Entry 8IMO (electron microscopy, 3.08 A resolution); this record covers chains C and D of the 40 polymer chains in the assembly.

# Chain C (and D)
Protein: CpcA
Organism: Anthocerotibacter panamensis
Notes: chain D of this document is another copy of the same molecule, construct and numbering; everything in this record applies to it too
Sequence (163 residues; numbered 1 to 163; the number before each row is that of its first residue):
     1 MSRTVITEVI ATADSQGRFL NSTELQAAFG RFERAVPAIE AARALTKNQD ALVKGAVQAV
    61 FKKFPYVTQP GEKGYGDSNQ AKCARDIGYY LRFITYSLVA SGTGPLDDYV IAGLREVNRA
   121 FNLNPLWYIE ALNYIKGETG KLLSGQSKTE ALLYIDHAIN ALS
Not modelled in the structure: 1
Residues lining bound ligands:
  - phycocyanobilin (CYC), molecule 1: Leu-25, Gln-26, Phe-29
  - phycocyanobilin (CYC), molecule 2: Arg-34, Gln-146, Thr-149, Glu-150, Leu-153
  - phycocyanobilin (CYC), molecule 3: Val-60, Val-67, Lys-73, Gly-74, Asn-79, Lys-82, Cys-83, Arg-85, Asp-86, Tyr-89, Tyr-90, Phe-93, Tyr-109, Val-117, Phe-121, Leu-123, Trp-127, Tyr-128

# How chain C and chain D interact
Residue-residue contacts (26):
  Arg-3(C) with Gln-16(D); Arg-18(D); Asn-21(D)
  Arg-18(C) with Arg-3(D)
  Ser-22(C) with Gly-102(D); Thr-103(D); Leu-153(D); Tyr-154(D), hydrogen bond
  Thr-23(C) with Gly-102(D); Thr-103(D)
  Gln-26(C) with Arg-34(D); Ser-101(D); Glu-150(D), hydrogen bond; Tyr-154(D)
  Gly-30(C) with Gln-26(D), hydrogen bond (backbone-side chain)
  Arg-31(C) with Gln-26(D)
  Glu-33(C) with Glu-33(D)
  Arg-34(C) with Gln-26(D), hydrogen bond; Phe-29(D)
  Gly-102(C) with Thr-23(D)
  Thr-103(C) with Asn-21(D); Thr-23(D)
  Glu-150(C) with Gln-26(D)
  Leu-153(C) with Ser-22(D)
  Tyr-154(C) with Ser-22(D), hydrogen bond
  His-157(C) with Asn-21(D)
Other interface residues (no listed pair), chain C (22 interface residues in all): Val-5, Glu-8, Thr-12, Asn-21, Ala-27, Phe-29, Ser-101
Other interface residues (no listed pair), chain D (24 interface residues in all): Thr-4, Val-5, Glu-8, Leu-25, Ala-27, Gly-30, Arg-31, His-157

# Summary
Chain C and chain D form an interface of 22 and 24 residues respectively, with 5 hydrogen bonds. Polar
contacts include Ser-22(C)/Tyr-154(D), Gln-26(C)/Glu-150(D) and Gly-30(C)/Gln-26(D). Chain C binds 3 copies of
phycocyanobilin.
Both chains are CpcA (Anthocerotibacter panamensis). Entry 8IMO (Rt1'I-Rt1'II, Rt2I-Rt2II, Rt3'I-Rt3'II
cylinder in cyanobacterial phycobilisome from Anthocerotibacter panamensis (Cluster G)) was determined by
electron microscopy, deposited together with 8IMI, 8IMJ, 8IMK, 8IML, 8IMM and 8IMN.
